PDB entry 9GEV | electron microscopy, 3.47 A resolution | chains K and Q of the 20 polymer chains in the assembly

# Chain K
Molecule: Nucleosomal DNA Strand 1
Sequence (152 nucleotides; row label = number of the first residue in the row; numbers below 1 keep their minus sign (DC-70 is residue -70)):
   -70 CAATATCCCG AGTACATGCA CAGGATGTAT ATATCTGACA CGTGCCTGGA GACTAGGGAG
   -10 TAATCCCCTT GGCGGTTAAA ACGCGGGGGA CAGCGCGTAC GTGCGTTTAA GCGGTGCTAG
    50 AGCTGTCTAC GACCAATTGA GCGGCCTCGG CA
Unresolved in the structure: -70 to -60, 76-81

# Chain Q
Name: Histone H3.1
Organism: Homo sapiens
UniProtKB: P68431 (H31_HUMAN); residues 0-135 here correspond to UniProt positions 1-136 (UniProt number = residue number + 1)
Chain sequence (136 residues; each row starts with the number of its first residue; numbering starts at 0):
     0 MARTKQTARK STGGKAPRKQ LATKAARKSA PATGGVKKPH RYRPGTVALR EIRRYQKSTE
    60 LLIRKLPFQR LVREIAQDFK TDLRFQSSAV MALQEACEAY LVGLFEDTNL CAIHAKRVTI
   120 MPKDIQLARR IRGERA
Unresolved in the structure: 0-36
Swiss-Prot annotation at these positions:
  - modified residue: Arg2 (Asymmetric dimethylarginine), Thr3 (Phosphothreonine), Lys4 (Allysine), Gln5 (5-glutamyl dopamine), Thr6 (Phosphothreonine), Arg8 (Citrulline), Lys9 (N6,N6,N6-trimethyllysine), Ser10 (ADP-ribosylserine), Thr11 (Phosphothreonine), Lys14 (N6-(2-hydroxyisobutyryl)lysine), Arg17 (Asymmetric dimethylarginine), Lys18 (N6-(2-hydroxyisobutyryl)lysine), Lys23 (N6-(2-hydroxyisobutyryl)lysine), Arg26 (Citrulline), Lys27 (N6,N6,N6-trimethyllysine), Ser28 (ADP-ribosylserine), Lys36 (N6,N6,N6-trimethyllysine), Lys37 (N6-methyllysine), Tyr41 (Phosphotyrosine), Lys56 (N6,N6,N6-trimethyllysine) and 8 more in UniProt
  - lipidation: Lys18 (N6-decanoyllysine)

# Chain K / chain Q interface
Pairs across the interface (19):
  DT-2(K) with Lys115(Q), salt bridge to the phosphate
  DA8(K) with Gly44(Q), hydrogen bond to the phosphate
  DA9(K) with Arg40(Q), sugar contact; Tyr41(Q), phosphate contact; Gly44(Q), hydrogen bond to the phosphate; Thr45(Q), hydrogen bond to the phosphate; Val46(Q), hydrogen bond to the phosphate; Ala47(Q), hydrogen bond to the phosphate
  DA10(K) with His39(Q), hydrogen bond to the phosphate; Tyr41(Q), phosphate contact
  DC11(K) with His39(Q), salt bridge to the phosphate
  DG17(K) with Arg63(Q), phosphate contact; Leu65(Q), sugar contact; Pro66(Q), phosphate contact; Arg69(Q), salt bridge to the phosphate
  DG18(K) with Arg63(Q), phosphate contact; Lys64(Q), hydrogen bond to the phosphate; Leu65(Q), hydrogen bond to the phosphate
  DA19(K) with Lys64(Q), salt bridge to the phosphate
Also at the interface, not in a pair above, chain K (9 interface residues in all): DC25
Also at the interface, not in a pair above, chain Q (15 interface residues in all): Pro43, Arg83

# Overview
9 residues of chain K and 15 residues of chain Q are in contact, with 8 hydrogen bonds and 4 salt bridges.
Polar contacts include DA8(K)-Gly44(Q), DA9(K)-Gly44(Q) and DA9(K)-Thr45(Q).
Chain K is Nucleosomal DNA Strand 1 and chain Q is Histone H3.1 (Homo sapiens); the structure, CryoEM
structure of the human INO80 core-nucleosome complex state N-6, was determined by electron microscopy.
